PDB entry 5VVS | electron microscopy, 6.40 A resolution (low resolution: residue-level contacts below are approximate; hydrogen-bond / salt-bridge calls are withheld) | chains B and T of the 15 polymer chains in the assembly

# Chain B
Molecule: DNA-directed RNA polymerase II subunit RPB2
From: Saccharomyces cerevisiae (strain ATCC 204508 / S288c)
Notes: EC 2.7.7.6
UniProtKB: P08518 (RPB2_YEAST); numbering as in UniProt (aligned over 1-1224)
Amino-acid sequence (1224 residues; row label = number of the first residue in the row):
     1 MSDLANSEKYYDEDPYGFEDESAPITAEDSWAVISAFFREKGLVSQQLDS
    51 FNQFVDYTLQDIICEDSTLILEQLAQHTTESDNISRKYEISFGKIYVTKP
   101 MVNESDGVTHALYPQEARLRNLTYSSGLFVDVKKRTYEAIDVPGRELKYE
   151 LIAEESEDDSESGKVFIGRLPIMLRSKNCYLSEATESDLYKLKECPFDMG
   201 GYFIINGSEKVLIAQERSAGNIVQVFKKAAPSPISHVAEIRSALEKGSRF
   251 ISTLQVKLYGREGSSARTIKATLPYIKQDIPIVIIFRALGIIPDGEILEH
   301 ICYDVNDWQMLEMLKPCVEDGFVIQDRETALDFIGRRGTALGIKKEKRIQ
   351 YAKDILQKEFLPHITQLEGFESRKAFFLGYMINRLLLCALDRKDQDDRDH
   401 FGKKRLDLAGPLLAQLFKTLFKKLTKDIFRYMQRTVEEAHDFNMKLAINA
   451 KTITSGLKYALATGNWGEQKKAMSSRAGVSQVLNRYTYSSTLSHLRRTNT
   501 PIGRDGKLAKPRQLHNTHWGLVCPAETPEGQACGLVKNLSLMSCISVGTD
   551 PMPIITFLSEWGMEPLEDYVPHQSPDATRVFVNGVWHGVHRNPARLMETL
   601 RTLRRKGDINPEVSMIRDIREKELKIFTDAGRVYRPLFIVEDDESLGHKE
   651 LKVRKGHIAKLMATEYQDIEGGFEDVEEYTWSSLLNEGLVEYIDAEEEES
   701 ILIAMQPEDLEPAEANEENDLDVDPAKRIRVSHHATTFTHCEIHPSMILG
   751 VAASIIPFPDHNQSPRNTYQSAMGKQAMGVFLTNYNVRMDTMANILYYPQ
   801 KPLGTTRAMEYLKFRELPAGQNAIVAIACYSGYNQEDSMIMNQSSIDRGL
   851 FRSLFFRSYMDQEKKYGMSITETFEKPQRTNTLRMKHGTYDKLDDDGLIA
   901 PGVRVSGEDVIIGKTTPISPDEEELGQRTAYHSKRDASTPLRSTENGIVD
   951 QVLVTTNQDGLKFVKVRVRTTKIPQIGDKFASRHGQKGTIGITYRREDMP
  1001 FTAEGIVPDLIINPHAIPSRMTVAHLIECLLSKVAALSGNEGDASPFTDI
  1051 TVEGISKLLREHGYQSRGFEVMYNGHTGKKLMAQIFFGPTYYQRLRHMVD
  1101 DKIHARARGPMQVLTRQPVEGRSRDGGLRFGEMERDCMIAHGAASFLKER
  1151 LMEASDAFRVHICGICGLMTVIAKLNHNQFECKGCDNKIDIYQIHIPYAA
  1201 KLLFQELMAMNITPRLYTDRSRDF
Disordered / not traced: 1-17
Ion coordination: Zn2+: Cys1163, Cys1166

# Chain T
Molecule: TS (47-nt DNA)
Sequence (47 nucleotides; each row starts with the number of its first residue):
     1 CGCTCTGCTCCTTCTCCCATCCTCTCGATGGCTATGAGATCAACTAG
Disordered / not traced: 39-47

# Chain B / chain T interface
Pairs across the interface (5; chain B residue first):
  Asp505(B) - DC18(T)
  Thr791(B) - DC26(T)
  Arg942(B) - DT25(T)
  Glu1120(B) - DC22(T)
  Arg1129(B) - DC22(T)
Other interface residues (no listed pair), chain B (9 interface residues in all): Tyr459, Gly506, Arg857, Arg1122
Other interface residues (no listed pair), chain T (6 interface residues in all): DC24, DA28

# Overview
9 residues of chain B face 6 of chain T across their interface. Cys1163(B) and Cys1166(B) form the Zn2+ site.
Chain B is DNA-directed RNA polymerase II subunit RPB2 (Saccharomyces cerevisiae (strain ATCC 204508 / S288c))
and chain T is TS (47-nt DNA); the structure, RNA pol II elongation complex, was determined by electron
microscopy, deposited together with 5VVR.
